PDB entry 7S5X | electron microscopy, 3.70 A resolution | chains B and E of the 5 polymer chains in the assembly

[Chain B]
Protein: ATP-sensitive inward rectifier potassium channel 11
Organism: Homo sapiens
UniProt: B2RC52 (B2RC52_HUMAN); residues 1-390 here = UniProt positions 1-390
Chain sequence (390 residues; each row starts with the number of its first residue):
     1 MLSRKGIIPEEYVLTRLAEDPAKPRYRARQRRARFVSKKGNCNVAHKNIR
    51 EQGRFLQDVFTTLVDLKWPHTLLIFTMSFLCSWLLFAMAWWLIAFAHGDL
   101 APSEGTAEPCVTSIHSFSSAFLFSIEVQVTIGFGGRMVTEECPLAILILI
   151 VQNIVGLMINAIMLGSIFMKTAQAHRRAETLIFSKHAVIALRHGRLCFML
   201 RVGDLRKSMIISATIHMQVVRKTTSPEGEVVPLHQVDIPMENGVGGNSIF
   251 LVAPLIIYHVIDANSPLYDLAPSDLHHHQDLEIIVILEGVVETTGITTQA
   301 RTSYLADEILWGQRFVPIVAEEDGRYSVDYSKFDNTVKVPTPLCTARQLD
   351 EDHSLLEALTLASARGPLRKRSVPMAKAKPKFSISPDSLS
Disordered / not traced: 1-31, 353-390
Disulfide bonds: Cys110-Cys142
Differences from the reference sequence: engineered mutation Ser166 (Cys in B2RC52), Asp334 (Gly in B2RC52)

[Chain E]
Protein: ATP-binding cassette sub-family C member 8
Organism: Homo sapiens
UniProt: Q09428 (ABCC8_HUMAN); residues 3-1582 here correspond to UniProt positions 2-1581 (UniProt number = residue number - 1)
Chain sequence (1582 residues; numbered 1 to 1582; the number before each row is that of its first residue):
     1 MGPLAFCGSENHSAAYRVDQGVLNNGCFVDALNVVPHVFLLFITFPILFI
    51 GWGSQSSKVHIHHSTWLHFPGHNLRWILTFMLLFVLVCEIAEGILSDGVT
   101 ESHHLHLYMPAGMAFMAAVTSVVYYHNIETSNFPKLLIALLVYWTLAFIT
   151 KTIKFVKFLDHAIGFSQLRFCLTGLLVILYGMLLLVEVNVIRVRRYIFFK
   201 TPREVKPPEDLQDLGVRFLQPFVNLLSKGTYWWMNAFIKTAHKKPIDLRA
   251 IGKLPIAMRALTNYQRLCEAFDAQVRKDIQGTQGARAIWQALSHAFGRRL
   301 VLSSTFRILADLLGFAGPLCIFGIVDHLGKENDVFQPKTQFLGVYFVSSQ
   351 EFLANAYVLAVLLFLALLLQRTFLQASYYVAIETGINLRGAIQTKIYNKI
   401 MHLSTSNLSMGEMTAGQICNLVAIDTNQLMWFFFLCPNLWAMPVQIIVGV
   451 ILLYYILGVSALIGAAVIILLAPVQYFVATKLSQAQRSTLEYSNERLKQT
   501 NEMLRGIKLLKLYAWENIFRTRVETTRRKEMTSLRAFAIYTSISIFMNTA
   551 IPIAAVLITFVGHVSFFKEADFSPSVAFASLSLFHILVTPLFLLSSVVRS
   601 TVKALVSVQKLSEFLSSAEIREEQCAPHEPTPQGPASKYQAVPLRVVNRK
   651 RPAREDCRGLTGPLQSLVPSADGDADNCCVQIMGGYFTWTPDGIPTLSNI
   701 TIRIPRGQLTMIVGQVGCGKSSLLLAALGEMQKVSGAVFWSSLPDSEIGE
   751 DPSPERETATDLDIRKRGPVAYASQKPWLLNATVEENIIFESPFNKQRYK
   801 MVIEACSLQPDIDILPHGDQTQIGERGINLSGGQRQRISVARALYQHANV
   851 VFLDDPFSALDIHLSDHLMQAGILELLRDDKRTVVLVTHKLQYLPHADWI
   901 IAMKDGTIQREGTLKDFQRSECQLFEHWKTLMNRQDQELEKETVTERKAT
   951 EPPQGLSRAMSSRDGLLQDEEEEEEEAAESEEDDNLSSMLHQRAEIPWRA
  1001 CAKYLSSAGILLLSLLVFSQLLKHMVLVAIDYWLAKWTDSALTLTPAARN
  1051 CSLSQECTLDQTVYAMVFTVLCSLGIVLCLVTSVTVEWTGLKVAKRLHRS
  1101 LLNRIILAPMRFFETTPLGSILNRFSSDCNTIDQHIPSTLECLSRSTLLC
  1151 VSALAVISYVTPVFLVALLPLAIVCYFIQKYFRVASRDLQQLDDTTQLPL
  1201 LSHFAETVEGLTTIRAFRYEARFQQKLLEYTDSNNIASLFLTAANRWLEV
  1251 RMEYIGACVVLIAAVTSISNSLHRELSAGLVGLGLTYALMVSNYLNWMVR
  1301 NLADMELQLGAVKRIHGLLKTEAESYEGLLAPSLIPKNWPDQGKIQIQNL
  1351 SVRYDSSLKPVLKHVNALIAPGQKIGICGRTGSGKSSFSLAFFRMVDTFE
  1401 GHIIIDGIDIAKLPLHTLRSRLSIILQDPVLFSGTIRFNLDPERKCSDST
  1451 LWEALEIAQLKLVVKALPGGLDAIITEGGENFSQGQRQLFCLARAFVRKT
  1501 SIFIMDEATASIDMATENILQKVVMTAFADRTVVTIAHRVHTILSADLVI
  1551 VLKRGAILEFDKPEKLLSRKDSVFASFVRADK
Disordered / not traced: 276-283, 331-341, 622-675, 742-766, 943-996, 1042-1059
Differences from the reference sequence: expression tag (1-2)
Ion coordination: Mg2+ site 1: Ser721, Gln775 (together with ATP); Mg2+ site 2: Ser1386 (together with ADP)
Ligand contacts:
  - ADP (adenosine-5'-diphosphate): Arg1111, Glu1114, Tyr1354, Leu1358, Val1361, Arg1380, Thr1381, Gly1382, Ser1383, Gly1384, Lys1385, Ser1386, Ser1387
  - ATP (adenosine-5'-triphosphate): Ser409, Met410, Trp689, Thr696, Gln715, Val716, Gly717, Cys718, Gly719, Lys720, Ser721, Ser722, Gln775, His889, Glu1480, Asn1481, Phe1482, Ser1483, Gln1484, Gly1485, Gln1486, Ser1511
UniProt features mapped onto this chain:
  - binding site (ATP): Trp689, Gly717, Ser721, Ser722, Ser1483
  - binding site (Mg(2+)): Ser721, Gln775
  - binding site (ADP): Thr1381, Gly1382, Gly1384, Lys1385, Ser1386, Ser1387
  - glycosylation (N-linked (GlcNAc...) asparagine): Asn11, Asn1050
What the authors report for this chain:
  - conformationally variable residues (domain motion): Glu204

[Interface between chain B and chain E]
Contacting residue pairs (38; chain B residue first):
  Ala45(B) with Lys58(E); Val59(E)
  His46(B) with Val59(E); His60(E), hydrogen bond (backbone-backbone)
  Lys47(B) with His60(E)
  Asn48(B) with His60(E), hydrogen bond (backbone-backbone)
  Ile49(B) with His60(E); His62(E), hydrogen bond (backbone-backbone)
  Arg50(B) with His62(E); His63(E); Ser64(E), hydrogen bond; Thr65(E), hydrogen bond
  Gln52(B) with Ser131(E)
  Leu56(B) with Leu136(E), hydrophobic
  Thr62(B) with Ser54(E)
  Leu66(B) with Ser54(E)
  His70(B) with Phe49(E)
  Ile74(B) with Phe49(E), hydrophobic
  Cys81(B) with Phe42(E), hydrophobic
  Leu85(B) with Phe42(E), hydrophobic
  Trp91(B) with Phe6(E), hydrophobic; Ala31(E), hydrophobic
  Leu92(B) with Phe28(E), hydrophobic; Ala31(E); Val35(E), hydrophobic
  Phe95(B) with Cys7(E), hydrophobic; Tyr16(E), hydrophobic; Val18(E); Asn25(E); Cys27(E), hydrophobic; Phe28(E), hydrophobic
  Ala96(B) with Phe28(E), hydrophobic
  Gly98(B) with Val18(E)
  Leu100(B) with Tyr16(E), hydrophobic
  Ala101(B) with Tyr16(E); Arg17(E)
  Pro102(B) with Ser13(E)
  Ser103(B) with Arg17(E), hydrogen bond
Interface residues without a listed pair, chain B (27 interface residues in all): Val59, Leu63, Leu84, Met88
Interface residues without a listed pair, chain E (30 interface residues in all): Ala15, Val38, Ile50, Ile61, Met113, Phe133, Leu211

[Overview]
27 residues of chain B face 30 of chain E across their interface; the contacts include 6 hydrogen bonds. Polar
contacts include Arg50(B)-Ser64(E), Arg50(B)-Thr65(E) and Ser103(B)-Arg17(E). Bound to chain E: ADP and ATP.
From UniProt: 5 ATP-binding residues, Mg2+-binding residues Ser721(E) and Gln775(E) and 6 ADP-binding residues
on chain E. From the paper: conformational variability at Glu204(E).
Here chain B is ATP-sensitive inward rectifier potassium channel 11 and chain E is ATP-binding cassette
sub-family C member 8, both from Homo sapiens. Entry 7S5X (Human KATP channel in open conformation, focused on
Kir and one SUR, position 1) was determined by electron microscopy together with 7S5Y, 7S5Z, 7S60 and 7S61
from the same study.
